3O1J - chains A and C of the 4 polymer chains in the assembly; structure by X-ray diffraction, 2.95 A resolution.

[Chain A]
Molecule: Sensor protein TorS
From: Vibrio parahaemolyticus
Notes: EC 2.7.13.3; fragment: Sensor Domain
Reference sequence: Q87ID1 (Q87ID1_VIBPA); residues 51-322 here = UniProt positions 51-322
Amino-acid sequence (277 residues; each row starts with the number of its first residue):
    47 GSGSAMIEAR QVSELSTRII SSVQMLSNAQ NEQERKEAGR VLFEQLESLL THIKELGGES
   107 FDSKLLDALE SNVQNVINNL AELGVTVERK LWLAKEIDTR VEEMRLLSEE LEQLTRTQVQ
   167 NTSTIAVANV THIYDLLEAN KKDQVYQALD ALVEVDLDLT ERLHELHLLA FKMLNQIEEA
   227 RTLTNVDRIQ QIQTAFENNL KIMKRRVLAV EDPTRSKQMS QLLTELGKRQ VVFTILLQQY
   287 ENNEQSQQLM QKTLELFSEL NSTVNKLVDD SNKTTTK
Disordered / not traced: 47-48, 322-323
Sequence notes: expression tag (47-50, 323)

[Chain C]
Molecule: Periplasmic protein TorT
From: Vibrio parahaemolyticus
Reference sequence: Q87ID2 (Q87ID2_VIBPA); numbering as in UniProt (aligned over 31-329)
Amino-acid sequence (304 residues; row label = number of the first residue in the row):
    26 GSGSDEKICA IYPHLKDSYW LSVNYGMVSE AEKQGVNLRV LEAGGYPNKS RQEQQLALCT
    86 QWGANAIILG TVDPHAYEHN LKSWVGNTPV FATVNQLDLD EEQSTLLKGE VGVDWYWMGY
   146 EAGKYLAERH PKGSGKTNIA LLLGPRTRGG TKPVTTGFYE AIKNSDIHIV DSFWADNDKE
   206 LQRNLVQRVI DMGNIDYIVG SAVAIEAAIS ELRSADKTHD IGLVSVYLSH GVYRGLLRNK
   266 VLFAPTDKMV QQGRLSVMQA AHYLRHQPYE KQASPIIKPL TPKTLHDDTI EESLSPSEYR
   326 PTFS
Disordered / not traced: 26-29, 172-175
Sequence notes: expression tag (26-30)
Disulfides: Cys34-Cys84

[How chain A and chain C interact]
Pairs across the interface - 25 pairs, chain A then chain C:
  Tyr192(A) with Arg263(C), hydrogen bond (backbone-side chain)
  Asp196(A) with Arg238(C); Arg259(C); Arg263(C), salt bridge; Lys265(C), salt bridge
  Ala197(A) with Arg238(C)
  Val199(A) with Arg259(C)
  Glu200(A) with Ile234(C); Ser235(C), hydrogen bond (backbone-side chain); Arg238(C), salt bridge; Arg259(C), salt bridge; Lys265(C), salt bridge
  Val201(A) with Arg238(C)
  Asp204(A) with Lys204(C), salt bridge; Arg208(C), salt bridge; Ser235(C)
  Arg208(A) with Glu205(C); Arg208(C); Gln212(C); Glu236(C), salt bridge
  Arg251(A) with Asn209(C)
  Arg252(A) with Glu205(C); Leu206(C)
  Ala255(A) with Gln212(C)
  Glu257(A) with Ser239(C)
Also at the interface, not in a pair above, chain A (13 interface residues in all): Gln193

[Summary]
The interface between chain A and chain C involves 13 residues on one side and 14 on the other, with 2
hydrogen bonds and 8 salt bridges. Among the polar pairs are Asp196(A)-Arg263(C), Asp196(A)-Lys265(C) and
Glu200(A)-Arg238(C).
Chain A is Sensor protein TorS and chain C is Periplasmic protein TorT, both from Vibrio parahaemolyticus; the
structure, Crystal Structure of the TorS sensor domain - TorT complex in the absence of isopropanol, was
determined by X-ray diffraction together with 3O1H and 3O1I from the same study.
